7VXZ - chains B and E of the 5 polymer chains in the assembly; structure by electron microscopy, 3.19 A resolution.

[Chain B]
Molecule: Capsid protein VP2
Source organism: Coxsackievirus B3
UniProt: P03313 (POLG_CXB3N); residues 1-263 here correspond to UniProt positions 70-332 (UniProt number = residue number + 69)
Chain sequence (263 residues; each row starts with the number of its first residue):
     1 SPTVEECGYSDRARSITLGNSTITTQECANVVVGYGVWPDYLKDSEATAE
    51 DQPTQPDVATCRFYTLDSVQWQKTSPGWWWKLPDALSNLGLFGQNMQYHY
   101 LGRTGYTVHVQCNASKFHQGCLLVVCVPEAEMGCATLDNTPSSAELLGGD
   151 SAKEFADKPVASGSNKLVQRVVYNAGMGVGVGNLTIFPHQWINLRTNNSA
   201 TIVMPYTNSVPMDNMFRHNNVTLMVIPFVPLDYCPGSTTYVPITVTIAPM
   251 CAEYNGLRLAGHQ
Disordered / not traced: 1-7, 263
Construct notes: conflict S151 (Thr220 in P03313)
Curated features (UniProtKB/Swiss-Prot):
  - site: Q263 (Cleavage)

[Chain E]
Molecule: Coxsackievirus and adenovirus receptor
Source organism: Homo sapiens
UniProt: P78310 (CXAR_HUMAN); residues 2-217 here correspond to UniProt positions 21-236 (UniProt number = residue number + 19)
Chain sequence (225 residues; row label = number of the first residue in the row):
     1 MSITTPEEMIEKAKGETAYLPCKFTLSPEDQGPLDIEWLISPADNQKVDQ
    51 VIILYSGDKIYDDYYPDLKGRVHFTSNDLKSGDASINVTNLQLSDIGTYQ
   101 CKVKKAPGVANKKIHLVVLVKPSGARCYVDGSEEIGSDFKIKCEPKEGSL
   151 PLQYEWQKLSDSQKMPTSWLAEMTSSVISVKNASSEYSGTYSCTVRNRVG
   201 SDQCLLRLNVVPPSNKALEHHHHHH
Disordered / not traced: 1, 120-225
Construct notes: initiating methionine (1); expression tag (218-225)
Curated features (UniProtKB/Swiss-Prot):
  - glycosylation (N-linked (GlcNAc...) asparagine): N87, N182
Disulfides: C22-C101

[Chain B / chain E interface]
Pairs across the interface - 11 pairs, chain B then chain E:
  T136(B) with E7(E)
  D138(B) with P6(E); E7(E)
  N139(B) with T5(E), hydrogen bond; P6(E); E7(E), hydrogen bond (side chain-backbone)
  G163(B) with E7(E)
  S164(B) with E7(E); E8(E); M9(E)
  K166(B) with T5(E)

[Overview]
The interface between chain B and chain E involves 6 residues on one side and 5 on the other, with 2 hydrogen
bonds. Among the polar pairs are N139(B)-T5(E) and N139(B)-E7(E).
Here chain B is Capsid protein VP2 (Coxsackievirus B3) and chain E is Coxsackievirus and adenovirus receptor
(Homo sapiens). Entry 7VXZ (Coxsackievirus B3 at pH7.4 (VP3-234Q) incubation with coxsackievirus and
adenovirus receptor for 20min) was determined by electron microscopy together with 7VXH, 7VY0, 7VY5, 7VY6,
7VYK, 7VYL and 3 further entries from the same study.
